Entry 6EL1 (electron microscopy, 6.10 A resolution (low resolution: residue-level contacts below are approximate; hydrogen-bond / salt-bridge calls are withheld)); this record covers chains E and O of the 20 polymer chains in the assembly.

== Chain E ==
Name: YaxA
From: Yersinia enterocolitica
UniProt: A0A0T9S5R5 (A0A0T9S5R5_YEREN); residue numbers follow UniProt; this construct covers 2-411
Amino-acid sequence (410 residues; numbered 2 to 411; the number before each row is that of its first residue):
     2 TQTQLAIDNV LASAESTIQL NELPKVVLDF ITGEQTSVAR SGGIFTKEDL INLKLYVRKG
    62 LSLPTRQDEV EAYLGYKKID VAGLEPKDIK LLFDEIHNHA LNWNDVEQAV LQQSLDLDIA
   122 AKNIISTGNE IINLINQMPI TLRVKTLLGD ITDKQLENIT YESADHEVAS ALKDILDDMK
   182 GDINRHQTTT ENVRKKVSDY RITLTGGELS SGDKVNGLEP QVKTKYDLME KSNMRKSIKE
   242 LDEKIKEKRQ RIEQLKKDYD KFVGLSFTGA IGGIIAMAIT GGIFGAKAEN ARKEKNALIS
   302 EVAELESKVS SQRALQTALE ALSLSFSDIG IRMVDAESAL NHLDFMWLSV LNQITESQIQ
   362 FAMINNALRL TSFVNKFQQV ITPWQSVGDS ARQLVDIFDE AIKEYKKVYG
Disordered / not traced: 2-44, 154-168, 411

== Chain O ==
Name: YaxB
From: Yersinia enterocolitica
UniProt: A1JM52 (A1JM52_YERE8); residue numbers follow UniProt; this construct covers 2-344
Amino-acid sequence (344 residues; each row starts with the number of its first residue):
     1 GAEISTFPHS GLSYPDINFK IFSQGVKNIS HLAQFKTTGV EVLQEKALRV SLYSQRLDVI
    61 VRESLSSLQV KLENTLALTY FTTLEEIDEA LISQDIDEES KSEMRKERIN IIKNLSNDIT
   121 QLKQLFIEKT ELLDKSSSDL HNVVIIEGTD KVLQAEQLRQ KQLTEDIATK ELERKEIEKK
   181 RDKIIEALDV IREHNLVDAF KDLIPTGENL SELDLAKPEI ELLKQSLEIT KKLLGQFSEG
   241 LKYIDLTDAR KKLDNQIDTA STRLTELNRQ LEQSEKLIAG VNAVIKIDQE KSAVVVEAEK
   301 LSRAWHIFIH EITALQGTSL NEVELSKPLI KQQIYLESLI KQLI
Disordered / not traced: 1-11, 344
Differences from the reference sequence: expression tag (1)

== Chain E / chain O interface ==
Pairs across the interface (73):
  Ile141(E) with Ala90(O)
  Arg144(E) with Glu86(O)
  Val145(E) with Ser100(O); Met104(O)
  Leu148(E) with Glu103(O)
  Gly207(E) with Gln55(O)
  Gly208(E) with Gln55(O)
  Asn217(E) with Gln34(O)
  Glu220(E) with Lys27(O)
  Pro221(E) with Ser30(O)
  Lys224(E) with His31(O)
  Asp228(E) with His31(O)
  Lys249(E) with Asp258(O)
  Arg252(E) with Asp254(O)
  Gln255(E) with Arg181(O)
  Asp259(E) with Arg181(O); Ile185(O); Arg250(O)
  Lys262(E) with Ile185(O); Leu188(O); Asp189(O); Arg192(O); Tyr243(O); Arg250(O)
  Phe263(E) with Tyr243(O); Thr247(O); Arg250(O)
  Gly265(E) with Asn195(O)
  Leu266(E) with Arg192(O); Tyr243(O)
  Phe268(E) with Leu196(O)
  Thr269(E) with His194(O); Asn195(O); Leu196(O); Gln236(O)
  Ile272(E) with Leu196(O); Ala199(O)
  Gly273(E) with Leu233(O)
  Ala277(E) with Phe237(O)
  Phe285(E) with Ile244(O)
  Asn342(E) with Arg62(O); Leu343(O)
  Phe346(E) with Leu65(O)
  Ser350(E) with Gln69(O)
  Asn353(E) with Ser66(O); Gln69(O); Val70(O)
  Gln354(E) with Gln69(O); Glu73(O)
  Glu357(E) with Gln69(O); Val70(O); Glu73(O); Asn74(O)
  Gln361(E) with Leu78(O); Tyr80(O)
  Met364(E) with Asn114(O)
  Arg370(E) with Glu107(O)
  Leu371(E) with Glu107(O)
  Thr372(E) with Glu86(O); Ile87(O); Glu107(O)
  Ser373(E) with Glu107(O); Asn110(O)
  Asn376(E) with Tyr80(O); Thr83(O); Ile111(O); Asn114(O)
  Gln379(E) with Leu78(O); Thr79(O)
  Gln380(E) with Leu78(O); Tyr80(O)
  Thr383(E) with Leu78(O)
  Ser387(E) with Glu73(O)
Other interface residues (no listed pair), chain E (52 interface residues in all): Lys146, Lys215, Glu241, Gly274, Lys288, Glu338, His343, Leu349, Thr356, Ile360
Other interface residues (no listed pair), chain O (52 interface residues in all): Leu52, Ser67, Ser93, Glu99, Gln121, Lys251, Glu272

== Overview ==
The chain E/chain O interface involves 52 residues from each chain.
Here chain E is YaxA and chain O is YaxB, both from Yersinia enterocolitica. Entry 6EL1 (YaxAB pore complex)
was determined by electron microscopy, deposited together with 6EK4, 6EK7 and 6EK8.
